PDB entry 9GA5 | electron microscopy, 3.20 A resolution | chains A and C of the 4 polymer chains in the assembly

== Chain A ==
Molecule: UvrABC system protein A
From: Mycobacterium tuberculosis
UniProtKB: P9WQK7 (UVRA_MYCTU); residues 1-953 here = UniProt positions 1-953
Chain sequence (974 residues; row label = number of the first residue in the row; numbers below 1 keep their minus sign (Met-20 is residue -20)):
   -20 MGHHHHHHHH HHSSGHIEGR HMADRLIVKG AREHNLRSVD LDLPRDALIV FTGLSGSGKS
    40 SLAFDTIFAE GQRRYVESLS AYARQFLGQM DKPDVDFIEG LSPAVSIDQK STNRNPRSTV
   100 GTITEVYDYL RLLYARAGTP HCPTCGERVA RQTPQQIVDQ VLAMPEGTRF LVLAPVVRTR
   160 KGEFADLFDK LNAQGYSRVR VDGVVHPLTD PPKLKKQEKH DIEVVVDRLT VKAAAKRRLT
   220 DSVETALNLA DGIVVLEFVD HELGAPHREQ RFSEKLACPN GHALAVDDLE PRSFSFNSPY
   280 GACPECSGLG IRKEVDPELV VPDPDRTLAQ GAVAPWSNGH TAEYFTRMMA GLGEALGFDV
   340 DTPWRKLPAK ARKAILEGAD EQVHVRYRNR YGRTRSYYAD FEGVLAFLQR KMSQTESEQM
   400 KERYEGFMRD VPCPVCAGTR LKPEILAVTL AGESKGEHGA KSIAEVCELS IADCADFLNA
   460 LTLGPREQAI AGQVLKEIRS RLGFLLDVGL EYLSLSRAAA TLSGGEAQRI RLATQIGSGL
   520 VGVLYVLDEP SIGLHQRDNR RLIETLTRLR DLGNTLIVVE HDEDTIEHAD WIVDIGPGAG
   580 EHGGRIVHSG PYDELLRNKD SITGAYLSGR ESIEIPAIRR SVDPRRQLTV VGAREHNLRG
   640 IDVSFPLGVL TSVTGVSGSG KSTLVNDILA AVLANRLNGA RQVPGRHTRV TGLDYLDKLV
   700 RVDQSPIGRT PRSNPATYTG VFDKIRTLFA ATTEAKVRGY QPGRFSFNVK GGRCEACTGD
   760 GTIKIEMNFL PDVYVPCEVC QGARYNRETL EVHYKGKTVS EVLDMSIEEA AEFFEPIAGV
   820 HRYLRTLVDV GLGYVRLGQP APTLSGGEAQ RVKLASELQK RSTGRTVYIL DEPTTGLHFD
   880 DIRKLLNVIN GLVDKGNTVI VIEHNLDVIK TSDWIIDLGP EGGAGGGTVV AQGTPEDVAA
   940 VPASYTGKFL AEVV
Not modelled in the structure: -20 to 0, 123-265, 364-376
Sequence notes: initiating methionine (-20); expression tag (-19 to 0)
Ion coordination: Zn2+ site 1: Cys282, Cys285, Cys412, Cys415; Zn2+ site 2: Cys753, Cys756, Cys776, Cys779
Residues lining bound ligands: ADP (adenosine-5'-diphosphate): Tyr491, Arg496, Thr500, His635, Asn636, Val655, Ser656, Gly657, Ser658, Gly659, Lys660, Ser661, Thr662, Gly922

== Chain C ==
Molecule: Endogenous E. coli DNA
From: Escherichia coli
Sequence (39 nucleotides; each row starts with the number of its first residue):
     1 CACATGAAAA AAAAAATGCA TGCATAAAAT GATTTCTGA
Not modelled in the structure: 19-25

== Chain A / chain C interface ==
Residue-residue contacts - 22 pairs, chain A then chain C:
  Ser316(A) - DA27(C)  sugar contact
  Asn317(A) - DA27(C)  hydrogen bond to the phosphate
  Gly318(A) - DA26(C)  sugar contact
  Gly318(A) - DA27(C)  sugar contact
  His319(A) - DA26(C)  stacking on the base
  Gln398(A) - DA29(C)  phosphate contact
  Glu401(A) - DA29(C)  phosphate contact
  Arg402(A) - DA28(C)  hydrogen bond to the sugar
  Arg402(A) - DA29(C)  salt bridge to the phosphate
  Arg708(A) - DA29(C)  hydrogen bond to the phosphate
  Arg708(A) - DT30(C)  hydrogen bond to the phosphate
  Ser712(A) - DT30(C)  phosphate contact
  Ser712(A) - DG31(C)  phosphate contact
  Thr716(A) - DG31(C)  phosphate contact
  Arg725(A) - DA32(C)  salt bridge to the phosphate
  Arg725(A) - DT33(C)  salt bridge to the phosphate
  Gly742(A) - DA32(C)  phosphate contact
  Gly742(A) - DT33(C)  phosphate contact
  Ser745(A) - DA32(C)  hydrogen bond to the phosphate
  Asn747(A) - DG31(C)  hydrogen bond to the phosphate
  Asn747(A) - DA32(C)  hydrogen bond to the phosphate
  Val748(A) - DA32(C)  sugar contact
Also at the interface, not in a pair above, chain A (18 interface residues in all): Ile706, Tyr717, Pro741

== Summary ==
18 residues of chain A face 8 of chain C across their interface; the contacts include 7 hydrogen bonds, 3 salt
bridges and 1 aromatic stacking contact. Polar pairs include Arg402(A)-DA28(C), Asn317(A)-DA27(C) and
Arg708(A)-DA29(C). Bound to chain A: ADP.
Chain A is UvrABC system protein A (Mycobacterium tuberculosis) and chain C is Endogenous E. coli DNA
(Escherichia coli); the structure, MtUvrA2 bound to endogenous E. coli DNA, was determined by electron
microscopy together with 9GA2, 9GA3 and 9GA4 from the same study.
